9DDM - chains B and Y of the 9 polymer chains in the assembly; structure by electron microscopy, 2.94 A resolution.

[Chain B]
Name: Tol-Pal system protein TolQ
Source organism: Escherichia coli
Reference sequence: P0ABV0 (TOLQ_ECO57); residues 1-230 here = UniProt positions 1-230
Amino-acid sequence (230 residues; numbered 1 to 230; the number before each row is that of its first residue):
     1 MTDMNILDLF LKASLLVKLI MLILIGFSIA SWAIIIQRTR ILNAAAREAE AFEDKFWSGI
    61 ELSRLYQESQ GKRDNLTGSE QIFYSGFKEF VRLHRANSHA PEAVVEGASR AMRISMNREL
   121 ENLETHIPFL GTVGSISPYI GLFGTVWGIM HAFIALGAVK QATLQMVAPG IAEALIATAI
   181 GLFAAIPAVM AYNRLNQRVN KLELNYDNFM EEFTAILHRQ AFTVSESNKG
Unresolved in the structure: 1-3, 225-230

[Chain Y]
Name: Tol-Pal system protein TolR
Source organism: Escherichia coli
Reference sequence: P0ABV8 (TOLR_ECO57); residue numbers follow UniProt; this construct covers 1-142
Amino-acid sequence (142 residues; each row starts with the number of its first residue):
     1 MARARGRGRR DLKSEINIVP LLDVLLVLLL IFMATAPIIT QSVEVDLPDA TESQAVSSND
    61 NPPVIVEVSG IGQYTVVVEK DRLERLPPEQ VVAEVSSRFK ANPKTVFLIG GAKDVPYDEI
   121 IKALNLLHSA GVKSVGLMTQ PI
Unresolved in the structure: 1-7, 41-142

[How chain B and chain Y interact]
Contacting residue pairs - 18 pairs, chain B then chain Y:
  Pro138(B) with Val19(Y), hydrophobic
  Tyr139(B) with Val19(Y)
  Leu142(B) with Leu22(Y), hydrophobic; Leu26(Y), hydrophobic
  Ile149(B) with Leu26(Y), hydrophobic; Leu30(Y), hydrophobic
  Ala152(B) with Met33(Y), hydrophobic
  Phe153(B) with Met33(Y), hydrophobic
  Leu156(B) with Met33(Y), hydrophobic
  Gln161(B) with Thr40(Y)
  Ala162(B) with Pro37(Y)
  Thr163(B) with Pro37(Y)
  Leu164(B) with Ala34(Y)
  Ile171(B) with Leu30(Y), hydrophobic; Met33(Y), hydrophobic
  Ala174(B) with Leu30(Y), hydrophobic
  Leu175(B) with Leu30(Y), hydrophobic
  Leu182(B) with Asp23(Y)
Other interface residues (no listed pair), chain B (18 interface residues in all): Thr145, Val167, Thr178
Other interface residues (no listed pair), chain Y (12 interface residues in all): Ile18, Leu29, Ile38

[In short]
18 residues of chain B face 12 of chain Y across their interface.
Chain B is Tol-Pal system protein TolQ and chain Y is Tol-Pal system protein TolR, both from Escherichia coli;
the structure, E. coli TolAQR conformation I, was determined by electron microscopy, deposited together with
9DDN, 9DDO, 9DDP and 9DDQ.
